PDB entry 8EFN | X-ray diffraction, 1.73 A resolution | chains A and D

== Chain A (and D) ==
Protein: Stimulator of interferon genes protein
Source organism: Stylophora pistillata
Notes: chain D of this document is another copy of the same molecule, construct and numbering; everything in this record applies to it too
Reference sequence: A0A2B4SES9 (A0A2B4SES9_STYPI); residues 170-354 here = UniProt positions 170-354
Amino-acid sequence (185 residues; row label = number of the first residue in the row):
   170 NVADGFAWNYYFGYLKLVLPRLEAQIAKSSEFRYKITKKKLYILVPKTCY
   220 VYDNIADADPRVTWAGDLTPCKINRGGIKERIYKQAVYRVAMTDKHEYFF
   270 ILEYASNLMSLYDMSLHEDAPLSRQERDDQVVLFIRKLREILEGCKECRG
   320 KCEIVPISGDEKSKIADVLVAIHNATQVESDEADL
Unresolved in the structure: 345-354
Small-molecule neighbours: c-GMP-AMP (4BW; 2-amino-9-[(2R,3R,3aS,5R,7aR,9R,10R,10aS,12R,14aR)-9-(6-amino-9H-purin-9-yl)-3,5,10,12-tetrahydroxy-5,12-dioxidooctahydro-2H,7H-difuro[3,2-d:3',2'-j][1,3,7,9,2,8]tetraoxadiphosphacyclododecin-2-yl]-1,9-dihydro-6H-purin-6-one): N178, Y179, G182, Y183, I247, R250, I251, Y252, K253, E272, S275, N276, S279
UniProt features mapped onto this chain:
  - binding site (3',3'-cGAMP): N178, Y183, R250, I251, K253, E272, S275, N276
What the authors report for this chain:
  - binding site for c-GMP-AMP: N178, Y183, R250, S275
  - specificity-determining residues: N178, S275

== Chain A / chain D interface ==
Contacting residue pairs - 65 pairs, chain A then chain D:
  V171(A) - G174(D)
  G174(A) - V171(D)
  G174(A) - F175(D)
  W177(A) - M283(D)  hydrophobic
  W177(A) - H286(D)
  W177(A) - P290(D)  hydrophobic
  N178(A) - N178(D)
  N178(A) - N276(D)
  N178(A) - S279(D)  hydrogen bond
  F181(A) - S279(D)
  F181(A) - D282(D)
  F181(A) - M283(D)
  G182(A) - S279(D)
  V220(A) - G245(D)
  Y221(A) - G246(D)
  D222(A) - N243(D)
  D222(A) - R244(D)
  D222(A) - G245(D)  hydrogen bond (side chain-backbone)
  D222(A) - G246(D)  hydrogen bond (backbone-backbone)
  W233(A) - G246(D)
  W233(A) - K248(D)
  D236(A) - K248(D)
  N243(A) - D222(D)
  R244(A) - D222(D)
  R244(A) - M278(D)
  G245(A) - V220(D)
  G245(A) - Y221(D)
  G245(A) - D222(D)  hydrogen bond (backbone-side chain)
  G245(A) - E272(D)
  G245(A) - Y273(D)  hydrogen bond (backbone-backbone)
  G246(A) - Y221(D)
  G246(A) - D222(D)  hydrogen bond (backbone-backbone)
  G246(A) - W233(D)
  G246(A) - A255(D)
  G246(A) - Y257(D)  hydrogen bond (backbone-side chain)
  I247(A) - K253(D)
  I247(A) - Q254(D)
  I247(A) - A255(D)
  I247(A) - E272(D)
  K248(A) - W233(D)
  K248(A) - K253(D)
  E249(A) - K253(D)  hydrogen bond (backbone-side chain)
  R250(A) - S275(D)  hydrogen bond
  I251(A) - I251(D)  hydrophobic
  K253(A) - I247(D)
  K253(A) - K248(D)  hydrogen bond (side chain-backbone)
  K253(A) - E249(D)  hydrogen bond (side chain-backbone)
  A255(A) - G246(D)
  A255(A) - I247(D)
  Y257(A) - G246(D)  hydrogen bond (side chain-backbone)
  E272(A) - G245(D)
  E272(A) - I247(D)
  Y273(A) - G245(D)  hydrogen bond (backbone-backbone)
  S275(A) - R250(D)  hydrogen bond
  N276(A) - N178(D)
  M278(A) - R244(D)
  S279(A) - N178(D)  hydrogen bond
  S279(A) - F181(D)
  S279(A) - G182(D)  hydrogen bond (side chain-backbone)
  D282(A) - F181(D)
  M283(A) - W177(D)  hydrophobic
  M283(A) - F181(D)
  H286(A) - W177(D)
  H286(A) - F181(D)
  P290(A) - W177(D)
Other interface residues (no listed pair), chain A (37 interface residues in all): F175, I224, Q254, D288
Other interface residues (no listed pair), chain D (36 interface residues in all): I224, D236

== Overview ==
Chain A and chain D form an interface of 37 and 36 residues respectively; the contacts include 16 hydrogen
bonds. Polar pairs include N178(A)-S279(D), D222(A)-G245(D) and G246(A)-Y257(D). Bound to chain A: c-GMP-AMP.
From the paper: a binding site for c-GMP-AMP at N178(A), Y183(A) and R250(A) among others; specificity
determinants N178(A) and S275(A).
Chain A and chain D are both Stimulator of interferon genes protein (Stylophora pistillata); the structure,
Structure of Sp-STING3 from Stylophora pistillata coral in complex with 3',3'-cGAMP, was determined by X-ray
diffraction together with 8EFM, 8GJW, 8GJX, 8GJY and 8GJZ from the same study.
